Entry 3Q16 (X-ray diffraction, 4.10 A resolution (low resolution: residue-level contacts below are approximate; hydrogen-bond / salt-bridge calls are withheld)); this record covers chains A and C of the 5 polymer chains in the assembly.

# Chain A (and C)
Name: Lysine decarboxylase, inducible
Source organism: Escherichia coli
Notes: EC 4.1.1.18; chain C of this document is another copy of the same molecule, construct and numbering; everything in this record applies to it too
UniProtKB: P0A9H3 (LDCI_ECOLI); numbering as in UniProt (aligned over 1-715)
Chain sequence (715 residues; each row starts with the number of its first residue):
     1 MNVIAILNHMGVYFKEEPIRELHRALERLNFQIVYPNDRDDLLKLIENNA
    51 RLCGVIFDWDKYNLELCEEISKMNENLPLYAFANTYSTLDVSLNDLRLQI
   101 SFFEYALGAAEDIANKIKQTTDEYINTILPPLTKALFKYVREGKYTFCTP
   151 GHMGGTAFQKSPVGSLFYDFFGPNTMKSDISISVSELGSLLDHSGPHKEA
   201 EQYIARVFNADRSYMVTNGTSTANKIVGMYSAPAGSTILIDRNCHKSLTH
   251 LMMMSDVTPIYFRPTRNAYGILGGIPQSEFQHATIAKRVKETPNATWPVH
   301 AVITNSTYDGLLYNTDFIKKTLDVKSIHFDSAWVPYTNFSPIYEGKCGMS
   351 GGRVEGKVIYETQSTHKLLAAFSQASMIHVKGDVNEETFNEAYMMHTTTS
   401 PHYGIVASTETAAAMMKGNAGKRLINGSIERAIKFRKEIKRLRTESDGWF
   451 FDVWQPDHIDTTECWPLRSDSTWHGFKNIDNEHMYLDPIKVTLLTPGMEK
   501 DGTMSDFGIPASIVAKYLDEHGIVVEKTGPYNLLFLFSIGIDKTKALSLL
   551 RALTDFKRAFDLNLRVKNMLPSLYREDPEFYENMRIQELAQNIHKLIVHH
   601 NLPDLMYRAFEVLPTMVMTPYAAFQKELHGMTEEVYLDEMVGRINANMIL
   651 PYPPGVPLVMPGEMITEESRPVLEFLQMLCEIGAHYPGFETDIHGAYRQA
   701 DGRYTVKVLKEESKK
Disordered / not traced: 712-715
Modified positions: Lys-367 ((2S)-2-amino-6-[[3-hydroxy-2-methyl-5-(phosphonooxymethyl)pyridin-4-yl]methylideneamino]hexanoic acid; LLP)
Curated features (UniProtKB/Swiss-Prot):
  - modified residue: Lys-367 (N6-(pyridoxal phosphate)lysine)
Reported in the primary citation:
  - mutagenesis - L89R, L547R: decreased catalytic activity
  - mutagenesis - R97A, R206S: increased catalytic activity on ppGpp
  - mutagenesis - R97A, R206S: unchanged catalytic activity

# Interface between chain A and chain C
Residue-residue contacts (48; chain A residue first):
  Gln-32(A) with Glu-21(C)
  Val-34(A) with Tyr-13(C); Leu-107(C)
  Tyr-35(A) with Tyr-13(C)
  Asn-37(A) with Gly-11(C); Tyr-13(C)
  Asp-41(A) with Val-12(C); Tyr-13(C); Phe-14(C)
  Lys-44(A) with Phe-14(C); Thr-85(C)
  Leu-45(A) with Phe-14(C)
  Glu-47(A) with Thr-85(C)
  Asn-48(A) with Phe-14(C); Tyr-105(C)
  Asn-49(A) with Ala-106(C); Leu-107(C)
  Lys-434(A) with Thr-85(C); Tyr-86(C); Ser-87(C)
  Glu-438(A) with Ser-87(C); Thr-88(C)
  Arg-441(A) with Thr-88(C); Leu-89(C)
  Leu-442(A) with Leu-89(C)
  Glu-445(A) with Val-91(C)
  Ser-446(A) with Val-91(C); Asn-94(C)
  Asp-542(A) with Glu-104(C)
  Lys-543(A) with Ala-83(C); Asn-84(C); Thr-85(C); Glu-104(C)
  Thr-544(A) with Phe-102(C); Phe-103(C); Glu-104(C)
  Leu-547(A) with Ala-83(C); Ser-87(C); Phe-102(C)
  Ser-548(A) with Phe-102(C)
  Leu-550(A) with Leu-89(C)
  Arg-551(A) with Leu-89(C); Leu-93(C); Leu-96(C); Leu-98(C)
  Arg-558(A) with Asn-94(C); Leu-96(C); Arg-97(C)
Other interface residues (no listed pair), chain A (29 interface residues in all): Val-3, Ile-33, Pro-36, Thr-554, Asp-555
Other interface residues (no listed pair), chain C (28 interface residues in all): Glu-16, Asp-90, Asp-95, Ile-100

# Summary
29 residues of chain A and 28 residues of chain C are in contact. From the paper: L89R and L547R of chain A
reduce catalytic activity; R97A and R206S of chain A increase catalytic activity on ppGpp.
Both chains are Lysine decarboxylase, inducible (Escherichia coli). Entry 3Q16 (Linkage between the Bacterial
Acid Stress and Stringent Responses: The Structure of the Inducible Lysine Decarboxylase) was determined by
X-ray diffraction, deposited together with 3N75.
